6X3Z - chains B and I of the 9 polymer chains in the assembly; structure by electron microscopy, 3.23 A resolution.

[Chain B]
Protein: Gamma-aminobutyric acid receptor subunit alpha-1
Organism: Homo sapiens
UniProt: P14867 (GBRA1_HUMAN); the construct has insertions or renumbered stretches relative to UniProt, so the offset changes along the chain: 1-312 = UniProt 28-339; 320-358 = UniProt 418-456
Chain sequence (358 residues; row label = number of the first residue in the row):
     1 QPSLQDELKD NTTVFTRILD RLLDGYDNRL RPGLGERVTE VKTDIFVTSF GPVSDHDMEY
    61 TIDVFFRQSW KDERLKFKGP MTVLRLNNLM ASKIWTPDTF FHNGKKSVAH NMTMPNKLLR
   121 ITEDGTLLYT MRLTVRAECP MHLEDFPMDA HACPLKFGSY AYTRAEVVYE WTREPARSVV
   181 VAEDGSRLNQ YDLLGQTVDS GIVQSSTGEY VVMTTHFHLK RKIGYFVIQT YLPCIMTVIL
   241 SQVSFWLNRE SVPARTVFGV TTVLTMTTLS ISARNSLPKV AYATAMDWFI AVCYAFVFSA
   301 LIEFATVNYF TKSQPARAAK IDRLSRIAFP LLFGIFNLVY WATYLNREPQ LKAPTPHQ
Not modelled in the structure: 1-9, 348-358
Cystine bridges: C139-C153
Glycans and other covalent adducts: glycan linked to N111
Differences from the reference sequence: linker (313-319)
Ligand contacts: gamma-amino-butanoic acid (ABU): F65, R67, L118, T130
Swiss-Prot annotation at these positions:
  - binding site (4-aminobutanoate): R67, T130
  - binding site (3alpha-hydroxy-5alpha-pregnan-11,20-dione): W246
  - glycosylation (N-linked (GlcNAc...) asparagine): N11, N111

[Chain I]
Protein: Kappa Fab Light Chain
Organism: Mus musculus
Notes: antibody fragment or engineered binder
Chain sequence (213 residues; numbered 1 to 213; the number before each row is that of its first residue):
     1 NIVMTQSPKS MSMSVGERVT LSCKASEYVG TYVSWYQQKP EQSPKLLIYG ASNRYTGVPD
    61 RFTGSGSATD FTLTIGSVQA EDLADYHCGQ SYSYPTFGAG TKLELKRADA APTVSIFPPS
   121 SEQLTSGGAS VVCFLNNFYP KDINVKWKID GSERQNGVLN SWTDQDSKDS TYSMSSTLTL
   181 TKDEYERHNS YTCEATHKTS TSPIVKSFNR NEC
Not modelled in the structure: 106-213
Cystine bridges: C23-C88

[How chain B and chain I interact]
Residue-residue contacts - 18 pairs, chain B then chain I:
  W171(B) - Y32(I)  hydrogen bond
  E174(B) - S93(I)
  E174(B) - Y94(I)
  P175(B) - Y32(I)
  P175(B) - S91(I)
  P175(B) - Y92(I)
  A176(B) - Y92(I)  hydrogen bond (backbone-backbone)
  R177(B) - Y94(I)  hydrogen bond
  Q196(B) - Y92(I)
  T197(B) - Y28(I)
  T197(B) - Y92(I)
  V198(B) - Y28(I)  hydrogen bond (backbone-side chain)
  V198(B) - Y92(I)  hydrogen bond (backbone-side chain)
  D199(B) - Y28(I)
  D199(B) - G30(I)
  D199(B) - T31(I)
  S200(B) - T31(I)
  S200(B) - Y32(I)
Interface residues without a listed pair, chain B (14 interface residues in all): R164, E170, I202, M213
Interface residues without a listed pair, chain I (10 interface residues in all): Y49, N53

[In short]
Chain B and chain I form an interface of 14 and 10 residues respectively; the contacts include 5 hydrogen
bonds. Polar pairs include W171(B)-Y32(I), R177(B)-Y94(I) and V198(B)-Y28(I). Bound to chain B:
gamma-amino-butanoic acid.
Here chain B is Gamma-aminobutyric acid receptor subunit alpha-1 (Homo sapiens) and chain I is Kappa Fab Light
Chain (Mus musculus). Entry 6X3Z (Human GABAA receptor alpha1-beta2-gamma2 subtype in complex with GABA) was
determined by electron microscopy, deposited together with 6X3S, 6X3T, 6X3U, 6X3V, 6X3W, 6X3X and 6X40.
